PDB entry 9JKA | electron microscopy, 2.50 A resolution | chains A and D of the 6 polymer chains in the assembly

[Chain A (and D)]
Name: Vang-like protein 2
From: Homo sapiens
Notes: chain D of this document is another copy of the same molecule, construct and numbering; everything in this record applies to it too
Reference sequence: Q9ULK5 (VANG2_HUMAN); residues 1-521 here = UniProt positions 1-521
Sequence (527 residues; row label = number of the first residue in the row; numbers below 1 keep their minus sign (Gly-5 is residue -5)):
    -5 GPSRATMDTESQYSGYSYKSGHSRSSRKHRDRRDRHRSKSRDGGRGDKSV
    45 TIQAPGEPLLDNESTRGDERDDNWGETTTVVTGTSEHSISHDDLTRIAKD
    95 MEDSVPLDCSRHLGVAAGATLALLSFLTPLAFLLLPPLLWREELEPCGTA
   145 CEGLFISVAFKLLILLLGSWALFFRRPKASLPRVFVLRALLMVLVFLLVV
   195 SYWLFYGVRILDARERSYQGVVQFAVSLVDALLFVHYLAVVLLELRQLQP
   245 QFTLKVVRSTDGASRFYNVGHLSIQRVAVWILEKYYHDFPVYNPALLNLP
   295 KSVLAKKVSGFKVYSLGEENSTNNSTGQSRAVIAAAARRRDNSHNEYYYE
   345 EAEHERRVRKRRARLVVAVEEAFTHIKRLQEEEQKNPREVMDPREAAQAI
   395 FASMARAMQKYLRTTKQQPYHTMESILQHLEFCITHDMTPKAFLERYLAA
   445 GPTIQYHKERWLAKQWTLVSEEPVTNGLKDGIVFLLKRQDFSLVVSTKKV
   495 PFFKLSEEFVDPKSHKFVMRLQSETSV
Unresolved in the structure: -5 to 108, 291-325, 374-383, 516-521
Sequence notes: expression tag (-5 to 0)
Disulfides: Cys141-Cys145
What the authors report for this chain:
  - disease-associated variants - R270H, F437S: decreased stability (proposed by the authors, not directly observed)

[Chain A / chain D interface]
Pairs across the interface (10; chain A residue first):
  His338(A) with His338(D), hydrogen bond; Glu340(D); Tyr343(D); Glu344(D)
  Glu340(A) with His338(D)
  Tyr343(A) with His338(D); Tyr343(D), hydrophobic; Glu347(D), hydrogen bond
  Glu344(A) with His338(D)
  Glu347(A) with Tyr343(D), hydrogen bond

[Overview]
Chain A and chain D each contribute 5 residues to their interface, with 3 hydrogen bonds. Polar pairs include
His338(A)-His338(D) and Tyr343(A)-Glu347(D). The paper reports that R270H and F437S of chain A reduce
stability.
Chain A and chain D are both Vang-like protein 2 (Homo sapiens); the structure, Human VANGL2 in complex with a
PK1 peptide (residues 745-790), was determined by electron microscopy (same publication as 9JK6, 9JK7, 9JK8
and 9JK9).
